Entry 6Q2N (electron microscopy, 4.40 A resolution (low resolution: residue-level contacts below are approximate; hydrogen-bond / salt-bridge calls are withheld)); this record covers chains A and B of the 6 polymer chains in the assembly.

== Chain A (and B) ==
Protein: Glial cell line-derived neurotrophic factor
Source organism: Homo sapiens
Notes: chain B of this document is another copy of the same molecule, construct and numbering; everything in this record applies to it too
UniProt: P39905 (GDNF_HUMAN); residues 78-211 here = UniProt positions 78-211
Sequence (134 residues; numbered 78 to 211; the number before each row is that of its first residue):
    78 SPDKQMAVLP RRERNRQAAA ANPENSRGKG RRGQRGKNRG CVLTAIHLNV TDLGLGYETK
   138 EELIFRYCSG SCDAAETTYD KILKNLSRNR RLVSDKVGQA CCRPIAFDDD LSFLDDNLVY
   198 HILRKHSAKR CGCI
Disordered / not traced: 78-116, 165-172, 211
Disulfides: C118-C179, C145-C208, C149-C210
Swiss-Prot annotation at these positions:
  - glycosylation (N-linked (GlcNAc...) asparagine): N126, N162
  - natural variant: R93 (R93W: May be a risk factor for Hirschsprung disease), D150 (D150N: Risk factor for Hirschsprung disease), T154 (T154S: In HSCR3), I211 (I211M: In HSCR3)

== Chain A / chain B interface ==
Residue-residue contacts (34):
  I123(A) with L163(B)
  L130(A) with I159(B); N162(B)
  L132(A) with K158(B)
  F142(A) with Y156(B); I159(B)
  Y144(A) with Y156(B); L160(B)
  C145(A) with Y156(B)
  S148(A) with V174(B)
  T155(A) with L130(B); L132(B)
  Y156(A) with F142(B); Y144(B); C145(B)
  I159(A) with D129(B)
  C178(A) with G175(B); Q176(B); A177(B); C178(B), disulfide
  C179(A) with G175(B)
  R180(A) with D157(B); Q176(B); A177(B)
  P181(A) with Y156(B)
  F184(A) with T154(B); Y156(B)
  R201(A) with T155(B)
  K202(A) with T154(B); T155(B); Y156(B)
  H203(A) with T155(B); Y156(B)
  S204(A) with Y156(B)
Interface residues without a listed pair, chain A (26 interface residues in all): L125, G131, R143, G147, D157, K158, A205
Interface residues without a listed pair, chain B (22 interface residues in all): G131, R180
Cross-chain cystine bridges: C178(A)-C178(B)

== Overview ==
26 residues of chain A face 22 of chain B across their interface; the contacts include 1 disulfide bond.
Both chains are Glial cell line-derived neurotrophic factor (Homo sapiens). Entry 6Q2N (Cryo-EM structure of
RET/GFRa1/GDNF extracellular complex) was determined by electron microscopy (same publication as 6Q2J, 6Q2O,
6Q2R and 6Q2S).
